PDB entry 8DK5 | electron microscopy, 2.71 A resolution | chains G and I of the 12 polymer chains in the assembly

[Chain G]
Name: Histone H2A type 2-C
Source organism: Homo sapiens
Reference sequence: Q16777 (H2A2C_HUMAN); residues 0-128 here correspond to UniProt positions 1-129 (UniProt number = residue number + 1)
Amino-acid sequence (129 residues; each row starts with the number of its first residue; numbering starts at 0):
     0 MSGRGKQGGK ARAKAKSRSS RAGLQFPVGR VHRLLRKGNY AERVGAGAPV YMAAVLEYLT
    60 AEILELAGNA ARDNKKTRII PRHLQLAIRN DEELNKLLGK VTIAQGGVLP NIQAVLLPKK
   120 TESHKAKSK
Not modelled in the structure: 0-11, 119-128
Swiss-Prot annotation at these positions:
  - modified residue: Ser1 (N-acetylserine), Arg3 (Citrulline), Lys5 (N6-(2-hydroxyisobutyryl)lysine), Lys9 (N6-(2-hydroxyisobutyryl)lysine), Lys13 (N6-(beta-hydroxybutyryl)lysine), Lys36 (N6-(2-hydroxyisobutyryl)lysine), Lys74 (N6-(2-hydroxyisobutyryl)lysine), Lys75 (N6-(2-hydroxyisobutyryl)lysine), Lys95 (N6-(2-hydroxyisobutyryl)lysine), Lys99 (N6-glutaryllysine), Gln104 (N5-methylglutamine), Lys118 (N6-(2-hydroxyisobutyryl)lysine), Lys119 (N6-crotonyllysine), Thr120 (Phosphothreonine), Ser122 (Phosphoserine), Lys124 (N6-crotonyllysine)
  - cross-link (Glycyl lysine isopeptide (Lys-Gly)): Lys13 (interchain with G-Cter in ubiquitin), Lys15 (interchain with G-Cter in ubiquitin), Lys119 (interchain with G-Cter in ubiquitin)

[Chain I]
Molecule: 187-nt DNA strand
Sequence (187 nucleotides; row label = number of the first residue in the row; numbers below 1 keep their minus sign (DG-9 is residue -9)):
    -9 GCATAAGTTA AGTGGAGAGA AAGAATCCTC AGTGGTGAGT ATTAACATGG AACTTACTCC
    51 AACAATACAG ATGCTGAATA AATGTAGTCT AAGTGAAGGA AGAAGGAAAG GTGGGAGCTG
   111 CCATCACTCA GAATTGTCCA GCAGGGATTG TGCAAGCTTG TGAATAAAGA CACATACTTC
   171 ATGTAGT
Not modelled in the structure: -9 to 10, 160-177
Differences from the reference sequence: insertion (6); conflict DG7 (Dt34520 in 2225930), DG9 (Dt34518 in 2225930), DA10 (Dt34517 in 2225930), DG13 (Dc34514 in 2225930)

[Interface between chain G and chain I]
Pairs across the interface (15; chain G residue first):
  Lys13(G) with DA130(I), phosphate contact
  Arg29(G) with DC132(I), phosphate contact; DA133(I), salt bridge to the phosphate
  Arg42(G) with DG121(I), base contact; DA122(I), hydrogen bond to the sugar; DA123(I), phosphate contact
  Val43(G) with DA122(I), sugar contact; DA123(I), hydrogen bond to the phosphate
  Gly44(G) with DA122(I), phosphate contact
  Ala45(G) with DA122(I), phosphate contact
  Lys75(G) with DG142(I), phosphate contact
  Thr76(G) with DT141(I), sugar contact; DG142(I), hydrogen bond to the phosphate
  Arg77(G) with DT141(I), hydrogen bond to the sugar; DG142(I), hydrogen bond to the phosphate
Other interface residues (no listed pair), chain G (11 interface residues in all): Ala14, His31
Other interface residues (no listed pair), chain I (9 interface residues in all): DC143

[In short]
Chain G and chain I form an interface of 11 and 9 residues respectively; the contacts include 5 hydrogen bonds
and 1 salt bridge. Polar contacts include Arg42(G)-DA122(I), Arg77(G)-DT141(I) and Val43(G)-DA123(I).
Chain G is Histone H2A type 2-C (Homo sapiens) and chain I is a 187-nt DNA strand; the structure, Structure of
187bp LIN28b nucleosome with site 0 mutation, was determined by electron microscopy together with 7U0G, 7U0I,
7U0J, 8SPS and 8SPU from the same study.
